8ACY - chains B and E of the 6 polymer chains in the assembly; structure by X-ray diffraction, 3.50 A resolution.

# Chain B
Name: Na(+)-translocating NADH-quinone reductase subunit B
From: Vibrio cholerae
Notes: EC 7.2.1.1
UniProtKB: A0A085SSI3 (A0A085SSI3_VIBCL); numbering as in UniProt (aligned over 1-415)
Amino-acid sequence (415 residues; numbered 1 to 415; the number before each row is that of its first residue):
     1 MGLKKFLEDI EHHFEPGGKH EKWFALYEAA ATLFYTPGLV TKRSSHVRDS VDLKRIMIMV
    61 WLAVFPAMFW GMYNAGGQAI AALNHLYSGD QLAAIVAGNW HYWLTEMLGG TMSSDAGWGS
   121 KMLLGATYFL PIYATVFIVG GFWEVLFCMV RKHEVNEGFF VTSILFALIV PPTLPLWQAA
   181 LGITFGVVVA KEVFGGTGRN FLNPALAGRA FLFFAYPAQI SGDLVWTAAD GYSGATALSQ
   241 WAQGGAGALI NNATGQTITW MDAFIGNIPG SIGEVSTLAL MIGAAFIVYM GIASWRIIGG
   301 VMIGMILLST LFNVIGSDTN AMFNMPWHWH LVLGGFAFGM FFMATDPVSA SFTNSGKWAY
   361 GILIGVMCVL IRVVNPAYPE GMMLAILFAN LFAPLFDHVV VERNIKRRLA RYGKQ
Disordered / not traced: 1-34, 415
Covalent attachments: flavin mononucleotide (FMN) linked to Thr-236
Metal / ion sites: Na+: Ile-371, Arg-372, Asn-375, Tyr-378
Small-molecule neighbours:
  - FMN (flavin mononucleotide): Ile-169, Leu-206, Arg-209, Phe-213, Trp-226, Ala-237, Leu-238, Ser-239, Gly-270, Ser-271, Glu-274, Gly-334, Gly-335, Phe-338, Gly-339, Met-343, Tyr-378, Pro-379, Glu-380, Gly-381, Met-382, Met-383, Leu-384
  - riboflavin (RBF): Ile-56, Met-57, Val-60, Gly-158, Val-161, Thr-162, Leu-165, Lys-191, Thr-197, Gly-198, Asn-200, Asn-203, Pro-204, Ala-205, Ile-292, Ala-293, Phe-342, Met-343, Thr-345, Asp-346, Pro-347, Val-348
Reported in the primary citation:
  - mutagenesis - F338A, F342A, D346A: decreased catalytic activity
  - mutagenesis - D346A: decreased growth
  - specificity-determining residues: Leu-33 (by similarity / conservation)

# Chain E
Name: Na(+)-translocating NADH-quinone reductase subunit E
From: Vibrio cholerae
Notes: EC 7.2.1.1
UniProtKB: A0A085QWM0 (A0A085QWM0_VIBCL); residue numbers follow UniProt; this construct covers 1-198
Amino-acid sequence (198 residues; numbered 1 to 198; the number before each row is that of its first residue):
     1 MEHYISLLVK SIFIENMALS FFLGMCTFLA VSKKVKTSFG LGIAVIVVLT ISVPVNNLVY
    61 NLVLKPDALV EGVDLSFLNF ITFIGVIAAL VQILEMILDR FFPPLYNALG IFLPLITVNC
   121 AIFGGVSFMV QRDYSFAESV VYGFGSGVGW MLAIVALAGI REKMKYSDVP PGLRGLGITF
   181 ITAGLMALGF MSFSGVQL
Disordered / not traced: 1
Metal / ion sites: 2Fe-2S cluster Fe: Cys-26, Cys-120 (shared with 2 residues of chain D)
Small-molecule neighbours:
  - 2Fe-2S cluster (FES): Gly-24, Met-25, Cys-26, Val-118, Asn-119, Cys-120
  - FMN (flavin mononucleotide): Ser-20, Phe-21, Phe-22, Leu-23, Ser-194

# Chain B / chain E interface
Residue-residue contacts (58; chain B residue first):
  Arg-151(B) / Asp-168(E)  salt bridge
  Arg-151(B) / Val-169(E)
  Arg-151(B) / Pro-170(E)
  His-153(B) / Asp-168(E)  salt bridge
  Val-189(B) / Ile-181(E)  hydrophobic
  Val-193(B) / Pro-170(E)
  Val-193(B) / Leu-173(E)  hydrophobic
  Val-193(B) / Ile-178(E)
  Phe-194(B) / Met-164(E)  hydrophobic
  Phe-194(B) / Ser-167(E)
  Phe-194(B) / Asp-168(E)  hydrogen bond (backbone-backbone)
  Phe-194(B) / Ile-178(E)  hydrophobic
  Phe-194(B) / Thr-182(E)
  Phe-194(B) / Leu-185(E)  hydrophobic
  Gly-195(B) / Asp-168(E)  hydrogen bond (backbone-backbone)
  Gly-198(B) / Tyr-166(E)
  Arg-199(B) / Tyr-166(E)  hydrogen bond (side chain-backbone)
  Arg-199(B) / Ser-167(E)  hydrogen bond (backbone-side chain)
  Arg-199(B) / Asp-168(E)
  Phe-201(B) / Ile-160(E)  hydrophobic
  Phe-201(B) / Thr-182(E)
  Phe-201(B) / Leu-185(E)  hydrophobic
  Leu-202(B) / Leu-185(E)  hydrophobic
  Ala-210(B) / Leu-188(E)  hydrophobic
  Phe-214(B) / Met-191(E)  hydrophobic
  Val-348(B) / Lys-163(E)  hydrogen bond (backbone-side chain)
  Phe-352(B) / Lys-163(E)
  Met-367(B) / Phe-193(E)  hydrophobic
  Leu-370(B) / Phe-193(E)  hydrophobic
  Ile-371(B) / Ser-192(E)
  Val-374(B) / Val-196(E)
  Asn-375(B) / Ser-192(E)  hydrogen bond (side chain-backbone)
  Asn-375(B) / Phe-193(E)
  Asn-375(B) / Ser-194(E)
  Asn-375(B) / Gly-195(E)  hydrogen bond (side chain-backbone)
  Asn-375(B) / Val-196(E)
  Pro-376(B) / Gly-195(E)
  Tyr-378(B) / Met-191(E)  hydrogen bond (side chain-backbone)
  Tyr-378(B) / Ser-192(E)
  Tyr-378(B) / Ser-194(E)  hydrogen bond
  Leu-384(B) / Leu-188(E)
  Leu-384(B) / Gly-189(E)
  Leu-384(B) / Ser-192(E)
  Phe-388(B) / Gly-189(E)
  Phe-388(B) / Phe-190(E)  hydrophobic
  Phe-388(B) / Ser-192(E)
  Phe-388(B) / Phe-193(E)  hydrophobic
  Leu-391(B) / Ile-160(E)
  Leu-391(B) / Met-186(E)
  Leu-391(B) / Phe-190(E)  hydrophobic
  Phe-392(B) / Leu-152(E)  hydrophobic
  Phe-392(B) / Ala-156(E)  hydrophobic
  Phe-392(B) / Phe-190(E)  hydrophobic
  Pro-394(B) / Gly-159(E)
  Pro-394(B) / Lys-163(E)
  Leu-395(B) / Val-155(E)  hydrophobic
  His-398(B) / Val-35(E)
  Glu-402(B) / Lys-36(E)  salt bridge
Interface residues without a listed pair, chain B (35 interface residues in all): Phe-185, Asn-200, Ser-349, Ala-350, Ala-377, Leu-387
Interface residues without a listed pair, chain E (31 interface residues in all): Glu-162, Pro-171

# Overview
35 residues of chain B and 31 residues of chain E are in contact; the contacts include 9 hydrogen bonds and 3
salt bridges. Polar pairs include Arg-151(B)/Asp-168(E), His-153(B)/Asp-168(E) and Glu-402(B)/Lys-36(E).
Ligands of chain B: riboflavin. From the paper: F338A, F342A and D346A of chain B reduce catalytic activity;
the specificity determinant Leu-33(B).
Here chain B is Na(+)-translocating NADH-quinone reductase subunit B and chain E is Na(+)-translocating
NADH-quinone reductase subunit E, both from Vibrio cholerae. Entry 8ACY (X-ray structure of Na+-NQR from
Vibrio cholerae at 3.5 A resolution) was determined by X-ray diffraction together with 8A1T, 8A1U, 8A1V, 8A1W,
8A1X, 8A1Y and 8ACW from the same study.
